7LS5 - chains I and J of the 28 polymer chains in the assembly; structure by electron microscopy, 2.74 A resolution.

[Chain I]
Name: Proteasome subunit beta type-2
Organism: Saccharomyces cerevisiae (strain ATCC 204508 / S288c)
Notes: EC 3.4.25.1
UniProt: P25043 (PSB2_YEAST); residues -28 to 232 here correspond to UniProt positions 1-261 (UniProt number = residue number + 29)
Sequence (261 residues; numbered -28 to 232; the number before each row is that of its first residue; numbers below 1 keep their minus sign (Met-28 is residue -28)):
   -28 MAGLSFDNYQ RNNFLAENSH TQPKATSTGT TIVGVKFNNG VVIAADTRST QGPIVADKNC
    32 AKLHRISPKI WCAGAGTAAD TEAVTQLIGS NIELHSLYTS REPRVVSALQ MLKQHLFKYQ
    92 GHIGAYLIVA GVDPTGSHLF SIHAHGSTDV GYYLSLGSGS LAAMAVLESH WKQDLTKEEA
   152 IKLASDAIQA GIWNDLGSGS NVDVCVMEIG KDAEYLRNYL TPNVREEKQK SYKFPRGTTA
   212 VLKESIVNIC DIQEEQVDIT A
Unresolved in the structure: -28 to 0, 221-232
Swiss-Prot annotation at these positions:
  - active site: Thr1 (Nucleophile)

[Chain J]
Name: Proteasome subunit beta type-3
Organism: Saccharomyces cerevisiae (strain ATCC 204508 / S288c)
Notes: EC 3.4.25.1
UniProt: P25451 (PSB3_YEAST); residues 0-204 here correspond to UniProt positions 1-205 (UniProt number = residue number + 1)
Sequence (205 residues; row label = number of the first residue in the row; numbering starts at 0):
     0 MSDPSSINGG IVVAMTGKDC VAIACDLRLG SQSLGVSNKF EKIFHYGHVF LGITGLATDV
    60 TTLNEMFRYK TNLYKLKEER AIEPETFTQL VSSSLYERRF GPYFVGPVVA GINSKSGKPF
   120 IAGFDLIGCI DEAKDFIVSG TASDQLFGMC ESLYEPNLEP EDLFETISQA LLNAADRDAL
   180 SGWGAVVYII KKDEVVKRYL KMRQD
Unresolved in the structure: 0
Swiss-Prot annotation at these positions:
  - modified residue: Ser30 (Phosphoserine)
  - cross-link: Lys69 (Glycyl lysine isopeptide (Lys-Gly) (interchain with G-Cter in ubiquitin))

[Chain I / chain J interface]
Pairs across the interface (57; chain I residue first):
  Ile25(I) - Asp143(J)
  Ile25(I) - Phe146(J)  hydrophobic
  Val26(I) - Phe146(J)
  Ala27(I) - Asp130(J)
  Ala27(I) - Phe146(J)  hydrophobic
  Asp28(I) - Asp130(J)
  Lys29(I) - Glu150(J)  salt bridge
  Thr48(I) - Ile126(J)
  Ala49(I) - Cys128(J)  hydrophobic
  Ala50(I) - Asp124(J)
  Ala50(I) - Ile126(J)  hydrophobic
  Asp51(I) - Tyr95(J)  hydrogen bond
  Asp51(I) - Arg98(J)  salt bridge
  Ala54(I) - Tyr95(J)
  Tyr90(I) - Phe99(J)  hydrophobic
  His93(I) - Phe99(J)
  Arg196(I) - Glu150(J)  salt bridge
  Lys199(I) - Ser151(J)
  Lys199(I) - Tyr153(J)
  Ser202(I) - Glu154(J)
  Tyr203(I) - Ser151(J)
  Tyr203(I) - Leu152(J)  hydrophobic
  Lys204(I) - Glu154(J)
  Lys204(I) - Leu157(J)
  Lys204(I) - Asp161(J)  salt bridge
  Phe205(I) - Leu152(J)  hydrophobic
  Phe205(I) - Glu164(J)
  Phe205(I) - Gln168(J)
  Arg207(I) - Glu160(J)  salt bridge
  Arg207(I) - Asp161(J)  salt bridge
  Arg207(I) - Glu164(J)
  Gly208(I) - Glu164(J)  hydrogen bond (backbone-side chain)
  Thr209(I) - Glu164(J)
  Thr209(I) - Gln168(J)
  Thr210(I) - Glu164(J)  hydrogen bond
  Thr210(I) - Ser167(J)  hydrogen bond
  Thr210(I) - Gln168(J)  hydrogen bond
  Thr210(I) - Leu199(J)
  Ala211(I) - Leu199(J)
  Ala211(I) - Lys200(J)  hydrogen bond (backbone-backbone)
  Val212(I) - Phe163(J)  hydrophobic
  Val212(I) - Tyr198(J)
  Leu213(I) - Tyr198(J)  hydrogen bond (backbone-backbone)
  Leu213(I) - Leu199(J)
  Leu213(I) - Lys200(J)
  Lys214(I) - Arg197(J)
  Lys214(I) - Tyr198(J)  hydrogen bond (backbone-backbone)
  Glu215(I) - Lys196(J)
  Glu215(I) - Arg197(J)  salt bridge
  Ser216(I) - Val195(J)
  Ser216(I) - Lys196(J)  hydrogen bond (backbone-backbone)
  Ile217(I) - Val194(J)
  Val218(I) - Val194(J)  hydrogen bond (backbone-backbone)
  Val218(I) - Lys196(J)
  Ile220(I) - Gly46(J)
  Ile220(I) - His47(J)
  Ile220(I) - Val194(J)  hydrophobic
Interface residues without a listed pair, chain I (34 interface residues in all): Ile94, Pro206, Asn219
Interface residues without a listed pair, chain J (38 interface residues in all): His44, Phe49, Gly127, Glu131, Glu158, Thr165, Leu171, Tyr187

[Summary]
The interface between chain I and chain J involves 34 residues on one side and 38 on the other; the contacts
include 10 hydrogen bonds and 7 salt bridges. Among the polar pairs are Lys29(I)-Glu150(J), Asp51(I)-Arg98(J)
and Arg196(I)-Glu150(J).
Chain I is Proteasome subunit beta type-2 and chain J is Proteasome subunit beta type-3, both from
Saccharomyces cerevisiae (strain ATCC 204508 / S288c); the structure, Cryo-EM structure of the Pre3-1 20S
proteasome core particle, was determined by electron microscopy together with 7LS6 and 7LSX from the same
study.
